1Y0D - chains A and D of the 4 polymer chains in the assembly; structure by X-ray diffraction, 2.10 A resolution.

Chain A:
Protein: Hemoglobin alpha chain
From: Homo sapiens
UniProtKB: P69905 (HBA_HUMAN); residue numbers follow UniProt; this construct covers 1-140
Amino-acid sequence (140 residues; each row starts with the number of its first residue):
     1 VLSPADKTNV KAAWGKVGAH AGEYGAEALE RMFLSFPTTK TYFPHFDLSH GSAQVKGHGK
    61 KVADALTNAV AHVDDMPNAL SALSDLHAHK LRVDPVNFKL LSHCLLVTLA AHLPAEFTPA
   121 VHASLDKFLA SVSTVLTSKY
UniProt features mapped onto this chain:
  - site: Lys61 (Not glycated)
  - natural variant: Asp6 (A6D: In J-Toronto; this construct carries the variant), Ala13 (A13D: In J-Paris 1/J-Aljezur), Glu27 (A27E: In Shenyang; this construct carries the variant), Lys61 (K61N: In Zambia; deletion: In Clinic), Asp64 (A64D: In Pontoise; this construct carries the variant), Asp75 (D75A: In Lille; D75G: In Chapel Hill; D75N: In G-Pest), Ala111 (A111D: In Petah Tikva)
Bound ions: heme Fe near His87 (its only coordinating residue here)
Residues lining bound ligands: heme (HEM): Met32, Thr39, Tyr42, Phe43, His45, Phe46, His58, Lys61, Val62, Ala65, Leu66, Leu83, Leu86, His87, Leu91, Val93, Asn97, Phe98, Leu101, Val132, Ser133, Leu136

Chain D:
Protein: Hemoglobin beta chain
From: Homo sapiens
UniProtKB: P68871 (HBB_HUMAN); residue numbers follow UniProt; this construct covers 1-146
Amino-acid sequence (146 residues; each row starts with the number of its first residue):
     1 VHLTPEEKSA VTALWGKVNV DEVGGEALGR LLVVYPWTQR FFESFGDLST PDAVMGNPKV
    61 KAHGKKVLGA FSDGLAHLDN LKGTFATLSE LHCDKLHVDP ENFRLLGNVL VCVLAHHFGK
   121 EFTPPVQAAY QKVVAGVANA LAHKYH
UniProt features mapped onto this chain:
  - natural variant: Leu3 (H3L: In Graz; this construct carries the variant), Glu7 (E7A: In G-Makassar; E7K: In Hb C; E7Q: In Machida; E7V: In SKCA), Lys8 (E8K: In G-Siriraj; this construct carries the variant), Val11 (A11V: In Iraq-Halabja; this construct carries the variant), Gly16 (W16G: In Randwick; this construct carries the variant), Val23 (E23V: In D-Granada; this construct carries the variant), Gly24 (V24G: In Miyashiro; this construct carries the variant), Gly25 (G25D: In Moscva; G25R: In Riverdale-Bronx; G25V: In Savannah), Leu32 (L32P: In Yokohama), Val33 (L33V: In Muscat; this construct carries the variant), Arg40 (Q40R: In Tianshui; this construct carries the variant), Phe42 (F42Y: In Mequon; deletion: In Bruxelles), 11 further natural variant entries in UniProt
Bound ions: heme Fe near His92 (its only coordinating residue here)
Residues lining bound ligands: heme (HEM): Leu31, Thr38, Phe41, Phe42, Phe45, His63, Lys66, Val67, Ala70, Phe71, Phe85, Leu88, Leu91, His92, Leu96, Val98, Asn102, Phe103, Leu106, Val137, Leu141

Chain A / chain D interface:
Pairs across the interface - 21 pairs, chain A then chain D:
  Pro37(A) - His146(D)
  Thr38(A) - Pro100(D)
  Lys40(A) - His146(D)  hydrogen bond (side chain-backbone)
  Thr41(A) - His97(D)
  Thr41(A) - Asp99(D)
  Thr41(A) - Tyr145(D)
  Tyr42(A) - Arg40(D)
  Tyr42(A) - Asp99(D)  hydrogen bond
  Pro44(A) - His97(D)
  Leu91(A) - Arg40(D)  hydrogen bond (backbone-side chain)
  Arg92(A) - Trp37(D)
  Arg92(A) - Arg40(D)  hydrogen bond (backbone-side chain)
  Arg92(A) - Glu43(D)  salt bridge
  Asp94(A) - Trp37(D)  hydrogen bond
  Asp94(A) - Asp99(D)
  Asp94(A) - Glu101(D)
  Asp94(A) - Leu105(D)
  Pro95(A) - Trp37(D)
  Val96(A) - Glu101(D)
  Asn97(A) - Asp99(D)
  Tyr140(A) - Trp37(D)  hydrophobic
Also at the interface, not in a pair above, chain D (13 interface residues in all): Pro36, Gln39, Val98

Overview:
The chain A/chain D interface involves 13 residues from each chain, with 5 hydrogen bonds and 1 salt bridge.
Polar contacts include Arg92(A)-Glu43(D), Lys40(A)-His146(D) and Tyr42(A)-Asp99(D). Bound to chain A: heme.
Bound to chain D: heme.
Here chain A is Hemoglobin alpha chain and chain D is Hemoglobin beta chain, both from Homo sapiens. Entry
1Y0D (T-to-THigh Quaternary Transitions in Human Hemoglobin: desArg141alpha deoxy low-salt) was determined by
X-ray diffraction (same publication as 1XXT, 1XY0, 1XZ5, 1XZ7, 1XZU, 1XZV and 45 further entries).
